2WOT - chain A; structure by X-ray diffraction, 1.85 A resolution.

[Chain A]
Protein: Tgf-beta receptor type-1
From: Homo sapiens
Notes: EC 2.7.11.30; fragment: catalytic domain, residues 200-503
UniProt: P36897 (TGFR1_HUMAN); residues 200-503 here = UniProt positions 200-503
Amino-acid sequence (306 residues; each row starts with the number of its first residue):
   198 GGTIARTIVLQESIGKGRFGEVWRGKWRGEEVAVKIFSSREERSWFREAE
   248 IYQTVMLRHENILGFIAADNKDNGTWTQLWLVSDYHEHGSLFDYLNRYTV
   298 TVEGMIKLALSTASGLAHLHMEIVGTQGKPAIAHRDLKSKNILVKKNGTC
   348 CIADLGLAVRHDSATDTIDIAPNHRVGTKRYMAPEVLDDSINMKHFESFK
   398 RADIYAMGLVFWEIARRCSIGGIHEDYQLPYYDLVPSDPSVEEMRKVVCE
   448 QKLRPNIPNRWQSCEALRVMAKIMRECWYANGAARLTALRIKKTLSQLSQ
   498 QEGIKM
Unresolved in the structure: 501-503
Curated features (UniProtKB/Swiss-Prot):
  - active site: Asp-333 (Proton acceptor)
  - binding site (ATP): Ile-211 to Val-219, Lys-232
  - cross-link (Glycyl lysine isopeptide (Lys-Gly)): Lys-268 (interchain with G-Cter in ubiquitin), Lys-391 (interchain with G-Cter in SUMO)
Residues lining bound ligands: ZZG (4-[(5,6-dimethyl-2,2'-bipyridin-3-yl)oxy]-N-(3,4,5-trimethoxyphenyl)pyridin-2-amine): Ile-211, Val-219, Ala-230, Val-231, Lys-232, Glu-245, Tyr-249, Leu-260, Leu-278, Val-279, Ser-280, Asp-281, Tyr-282, His-283, Glu-284, Gly-286, Ser-287, Asp-290, Lys-337, Asn-338, Leu-340, Ala-350, Asp-351

[Overview]
Ligands of chain A: compound ZZG. Curated annotation (UniProt) lists active-site residue Asp-333 and 10
ATP-binding residues.
Chain A is Tgf-beta receptor type-1 (Homo sapiens); the structure, ALK5 IN COMPLEX WITH
4-((5,6-dimethyl-2-(2-pyridyl)-3-pyridyl)oxy)-N-(3,4,5-trimethoxyphenyl)pyridin-2-amine, was determined by
X-ray diffraction (same publication as 2WOU).
